2RMB - chains O and Q of the 20 polymer chains in the assembly; structure by X-ray diffraction, 2.10 A resolution.

# Chain O (and Q)
Name: Peptidyl-prolyl cis-trans isomerase
From: Homo sapiens
Notes: EC 5.2.1.8; chain Q of this document is another copy of the same molecule, construct and numbering; everything in this record applies to it too
UniProtKB: P62937 (PPIA_HUMAN); residues 2-165 here correspond to UniProt positions 1-164 (UniProt number = residue number - 1)
Chain sequence (165 residues; row label = number of the first residue in the row):
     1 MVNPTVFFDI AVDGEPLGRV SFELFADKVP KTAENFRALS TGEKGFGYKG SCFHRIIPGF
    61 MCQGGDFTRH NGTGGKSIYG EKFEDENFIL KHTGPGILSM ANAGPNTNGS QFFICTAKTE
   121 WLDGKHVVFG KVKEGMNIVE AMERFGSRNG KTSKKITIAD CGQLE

# Interface between chain O and chain Q
Contacting residue pairs (8):
  Gly59(O) with Met1(Q), hydrogen bond (backbone-backbone)
  Glu120(O) with Asp27(Q); Lys28(Q), salt bridge
  Trp121(O) with Met1(Q), hydrophobic; Ala26(Q); Asp27(Q); Lys28(Q); Pro30(Q), hydrophobic
Interface residues without a listed pair, chain O (4 interface residues in all): Ala117
Interface residues without a listed pair, chain Q (7 interface residues in all): Asn87, Ile89

# Overview
Chain O and chain Q form an interface of 4 and 7 residues respectively; the contacts include 1 hydrogen bond
and 1 salt bridge. Polar pairs include Glu120(O)-Lys28(Q) and Gly59(O)-Met1(Q).
Chain O and chain Q are both Peptidyl-prolyl cis-trans isomerase (Homo sapiens); the structure, Crystal
structures of cyclophilin A complexed with cyclosporin A and N-methyl-4-[(E)-2-butenyl]-4,4-dimethylthreonine
cyclosporin A, was determined by X-ray diffraction together with 2RMA from the same study.
